PDB entry 2BVD | X-ray diffraction, 1.60 A resolution | chain A

Chain A:
Protein: Endoglucanase H
Source organism: Clostridium thermocellum
Notes: EC 3.2.1.4; fragment: catalytic domain, residues 26-304
UniProt: P16218 (GUNH_CLOTM); residues 4-282 here correspond to UniProt positions 26-304 (UniProt number = residue number + 22)
Amino-acid sequence (283 residues; numbered 1 to 283; the number before each row is that of its first residue):
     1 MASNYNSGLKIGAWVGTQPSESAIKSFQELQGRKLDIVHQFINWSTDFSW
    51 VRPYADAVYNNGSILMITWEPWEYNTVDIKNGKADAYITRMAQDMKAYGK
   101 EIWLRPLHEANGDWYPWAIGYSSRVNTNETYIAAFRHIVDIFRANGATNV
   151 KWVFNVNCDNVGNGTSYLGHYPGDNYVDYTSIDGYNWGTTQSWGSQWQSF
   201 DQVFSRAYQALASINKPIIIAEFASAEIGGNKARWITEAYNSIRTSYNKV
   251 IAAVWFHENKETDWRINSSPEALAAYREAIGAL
Not modelled in the structure: 1-7
Ligand contacts: glucose beta-1,3-isofagamine (ISX; (3R,4R,5R)-4-hydroxy-5-(hydroxymethyl)piperidin-3-yl beta-D-glucopyranoside): W14, F41, E70, W72, H108, E109, Y115, Y185, W187, E222, F256, E258, K260, E261
UniProt features mapped onto this chain:
  - active site: E109 (Proton donor), E222 (Nucleophile)
What the authors report for this chain:
  - binding site for glucose beta-1,3-isofagamine: F41, E70, E109, Y115, Y185, E222, F256, E258, K260, E261
  - contacts within the chain: Y185-E222
  - specificity-determining residues: E258 to E261
  - specificity-determining residues: E70, W72 (proposed by the authors, not directly observed)
  - conformationally variable residues (loop rearrangement): E258 to W264
  - binding site for glucose beta-1,3-isofagamine: H108 (proposed by the authors, not directly observed)
  - specificity-determining residues: F41, Y115, E258, K260 (by similarity / conservation)
  - mutagenesis - E222A: abolished catalytic activity
  - mutagenesis - E109A: abolished catalytic activity on lichenan
  - mutagenesis - E109A: decreased catalytic activity on Glc 1,4Glc 1,3Glc MU

Overview:
Ligands of chain A: glucose beta-1,3-isofagamine. Curated annotation (UniProt) lists active-site residues E109
and E222. From the paper: a binding site for glucose beta-1,3-isofagamine at F41, E70 and E109 among others;
E222A abolishes catalytic activity.
Chain A is Endoglucanase H (Clostridium thermocellum); the structure, HOW FAMILY 26 GLYCOSIDE HYDROLASES
ORCHESTRATE CATALYSIS ON DIFFERENT POLYSACCHARIDES. STRUCTURE AND ACTIVITY OF A CLOSTRIDIUM ..., was
determined by X-ray diffraction together with 2BV9 from the same study.
